Entry 6TWS (X-ray diffraction, 2.00 A resolution); this record covers chains C and D of the 6 polymer chains in the assembly.

== Chain C ==
Molecule: Hemagglutinin
Source organism: Influenza A virus (A/harbour seal/Germany/1/2014(H10N7))
UniProt: A0A0A7HR51 (A0A0A7HR51_9INFA); residues 1-323 here correspond to UniProt positions 10-332 (UniProt number = residue number + 9)
Chain sequence (325 residues; row label = number of the first residue in the row; numbers below 1 keep their minus sign (Asp-1 is residue -1)):
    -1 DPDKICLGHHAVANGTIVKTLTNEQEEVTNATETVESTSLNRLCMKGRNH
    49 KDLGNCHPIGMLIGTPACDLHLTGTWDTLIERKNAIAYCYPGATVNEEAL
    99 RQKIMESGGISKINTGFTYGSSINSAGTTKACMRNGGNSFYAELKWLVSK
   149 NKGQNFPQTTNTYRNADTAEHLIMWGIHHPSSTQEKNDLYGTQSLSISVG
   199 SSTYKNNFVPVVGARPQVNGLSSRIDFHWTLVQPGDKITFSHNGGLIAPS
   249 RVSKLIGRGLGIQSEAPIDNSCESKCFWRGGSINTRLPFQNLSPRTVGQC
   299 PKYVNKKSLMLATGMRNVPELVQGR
Unresolved in the structure: 319-323
Construct notes: expression tag (-1 to 0); engineered mutation Ser221 (Gly230 in A0A0A7HR51)
Disulfides: Cys42-Cys270, Cys54-Cys66, Cys87-Cys130, Cys274-Cys298
Covalent attachments: N-acetylglucosamine (NAG) linked to Asn28

== Chain D ==
Molecule: Hemagglutinin HA2
Source organism: Influenza A virus (A/harbour seal/Germany/1/2014(H10N7))
UniProt: A0A0A7HR51 (A0A0A7HR51_9INFA); residues 1-176 here correspond to UniProt positions 333-508 (UniProt number = residue number + 332)
Chain sequence (177 residues; each row starts with the number of its first residue):
     1 GLFGAIAGFIENGWEGMVDGWYGFRHQNAQGTGQAADYKSTQAAIDQITG
    51 KLNRIIKKTNTEFESIESEFSEIDHQIGNVINWTKDSITDIWTYQAELLV
   101 AMENQHTIDMADSEMLNLYERVRKQLRQNAEEDGKGCFEIYHACDDSCME
   151 SIRNNTYDHSQYREEALLNRLNINPVK
Unresolved in the structure: 173-177
Construct notes: expression tag (177)
Disulfides: Cys144-Cys148
Covalent attachments: N-acetylglucosamine (NAG) linked to Asn82

== Chain C / chain D interface ==
Disulfides between the chains: Cys4(C)-Cys137(D)
Contacting residue pairs (152):
  Pro0(C) with Glu139(D); Ile140(D); Tyr141(D), hydrophobic
  Asp1(C) with Gln27(D); Asn28(D); Phe138(D); Glu139(D); Ile140(D), hydrogen bond (backbone-backbone); His142(D); Ala143(D); Cys144(D), hydrogen bond (side chain-backbone)
  Lys2(C) with His26(D); Gln27(D), hydrogen bond (backbone-backbone); Asp133(D); Phe138(D); Met149(D)
  Ile3(C) with Phe24(D), hydrophobic; Arg25(D); Cys137(D); Phe138(D), hydrogen bond (backbone-backbone); Ile140(D), hydrophobic; Ile152(D), hydrophobic
  Cys4(C) with Trp14(D); Gly23(D); Phe24(D); Arg25(D), hydrogen bond (backbone-backbone); Gly136(D); Cys137(D), disulfide
  Leu5(C) with Ile10(D); Trp14(D); Gly23(D); Leu118(D), hydrophobic; Tyr119(D); Val122(D), hydrophobic; Gly136(D), hydrogen bond (backbone-backbone); Phe138(D), hydrophobic
  Gly6(C) with Trp14(D); Met17(D); Tyr22(D); Gly23(D), hydrogen bond (backbone-backbone); Met115(D)
  His7(C) with Ile6(D); Ile10(D); Gly13(D); Trp14(D), hydrogen bond (backbone-backbone); Met17(D); Trp21(D); Met115(D)
  His8(C) with Gly13(D); Trp14(D); Met17(D); Gly20(D); Trp21(D), hydrogen bond (backbone-backbone)
  Ala9(C) with Gly13(D); Trp14(D), hydrogen bond (backbone-backbone); Glu15(D)
  Ala11(C) with Glu15(D)
  Val16(C) with Asn104(D)
  Lys17(C) with Ala101(D); Asn104(D), hydrogen bond (backbone-side chain)
  Thr18(C) with Ala101(D); Gln105(D), hydrogen bond; Ile108(D)
  Leu19(C) with Ala101(D), hydrogen bond (backbone-backbone); Met102(D); Gln105(D), hydrogen bond (backbone-side chain)
  Thr20(C) with Gln105(D), hydrogen bond
  Glu24(C) with Ile108(D)
  Val26(C) with Ile108(D), hydrophobic
  Thr30(C) with Leu52(D)
  Glu79(C) with Phe70(D)
  Arg80(C) with Phe70(D)
  Lys81(C) with Phe70(D)
  Glu96(C) with Ser68(D); Ser71(D), hydrogen bond; Ile73(D)
  Arg99(C) with Ser68(D); Ser71(D)
  Arg256(C) with Glu64(D), salt bridge
  Leu258(C) with Glu62(D); Phe63(D)
  Gln261(C) with Glu67(D); Ser68(D), hydrogen bond; Glu69(D), hydrogen bond (side chain-backbone); Phe70(D)
  Ser262(C) with Phe70(D)
  Arg277(C) with Glu69(D), salt bridge; Phe70(D)
  Arg284(C) with Ile56(D); Lys57(D), hydrogen bond (backbone-backbone)
  Pro286(C) with Ile55(D); Lys57(D)
  Phe287(C) with Trp92(D), hydrophobic; Ala96(D), hydrophobic
  Arg293(C) with Glu67(D); Glu69(D), salt bridge
  Val295(C) with Phe63(D); Glu64(D); Ser65(D)
  Gly296(C) with Thr61(D); Glu62(D); Phe63(D), hydrogen bond (backbone-backbone)
  Gln297(C) with Lys58(D), hydrogen bond (backbone-side chain); Asn60(D); Thr61(D); Glu62(D), hydrogen bond
  Cys298(C) with Lys58(D)
  Pro299(C) with Lys58(D)
  Lys300(C) with Phe63(D); Trp92(D)
  Tyr301(C) with Thr89(D); Trp92(D)
  Val302(C) with Trp92(D); Thr93(D)
  Asn303(C) with Thr89(D); Asp90(D); Thr93(D), hydrogen bond (backbone-side chain)
  Lys304(C) with Thr93(D); Glu97(D), salt bridge
  Leu307(C) with Ala96(D), hydrophobic; Glu97(D)
  Met308(C) with Val100(D); Asn104(D), hydrogen bond (backbone-side chain)
  Leu309(C) with Leu52(D), hydrophobic; Ile55(D), hydrophobic; Val100(D), hydrophobic; Glu103(D); Asn104(D)
  Ala310(C) with Asn104(D), hydrogen bond (backbone-side chain); Thr107(D)
  Thr311(C) with Trp21(D); Ile48(D)
  Gly312(C) with Trp21(D); Thr107(D)
  Met313(C) with Ile6(D), hydrophobic; Trp21(D); Tyr22(D), hydrophobic; Ala111(D), hydrophobic
  Arg314(C) with Gly1(D); Ile6(D); Ala7(D); Ile108(D)
  Val316(C) with Ala7(D), hydrophobic; Glu11(D); Asn12(D); Gly13(D), hydrogen bond (backbone-backbone)
  Pro317(C) with Asn12(D); Glu15(D)
  Glu318(C) with Asn12(D); Gly13(D); Trp14(D); Glu15(D), hydrogen bond (side chain-backbone)
Also at the interface, not in a pair above, chain C (64 interface residues in all): Val10, Thr32, Glu104, Gly257, Glu263, Lys273, Cys274, Ile281, Leu285, Pro292
Also at the interface, not in a pair above, chain D (78 interface residues in all): Gly16, Ala29, Thr59, Glu72, Lys85, Leu98, Leu99, Asp109, Leu126, Arg153

== Overview ==
64 residues of chain C face 78 of chain D across their interface; the contacts include 1 disulfide bond, 27
hydrogen bonds and 4 salt bridges. Among the polar pairs are Arg256(C)-Glu64(D), Arg277(C)-Glu69(D) and
Arg293(C)-Glu69(D). Covalently linked N-acetylglucosamine: at Asn28(C). Covalently linked N-acetylglucosamine:
at Asn82(D).
Here chain C is Hemagglutinin and chain D is Hemagglutinin HA2, both from Influenza A virus (A/harbour
seal/Germany/1/2014(H10N7)). Entry 6TWS (Crystal structure of the haemagglutinin mutant (Gln226Leu, Gly228Ser)
from an H10N7 seal influenza virus isolated in ...) was determined by X-ray diffraction, deposited together
with 6TJW, 6TJY, 6TVA, 6TVB, 6TVC, 6TVD and 9 further entries.
